Entry 7N4E (electron microscopy, 3.80 A resolution); this record covers chains 1 and F of the 9 polymer chains in the assembly.

# Chain 1
Molecule: 61-nt DNA strand
Sequence (61 nucleotides; each row starts with the number of its first residue):
     1 CTTATTGAAT AAAATTGGGT AAATTTGACA CTATAATGGG TTAATTCGCT CGTTGTGGTA
    61 G
Unresolved in the structure: 1-19, 45-48

# Chain F
Name: RNA polymerase sigma factor RpoD
Source organism: Escherichia coli
UniProtKB: Q0P6L9 (Q0P6L9_ECOLX); residues 1-613 here = UniProt positions 1-613
Chain sequence (613 residues; numbered 1 to 613; the number before each row is that of its first residue):
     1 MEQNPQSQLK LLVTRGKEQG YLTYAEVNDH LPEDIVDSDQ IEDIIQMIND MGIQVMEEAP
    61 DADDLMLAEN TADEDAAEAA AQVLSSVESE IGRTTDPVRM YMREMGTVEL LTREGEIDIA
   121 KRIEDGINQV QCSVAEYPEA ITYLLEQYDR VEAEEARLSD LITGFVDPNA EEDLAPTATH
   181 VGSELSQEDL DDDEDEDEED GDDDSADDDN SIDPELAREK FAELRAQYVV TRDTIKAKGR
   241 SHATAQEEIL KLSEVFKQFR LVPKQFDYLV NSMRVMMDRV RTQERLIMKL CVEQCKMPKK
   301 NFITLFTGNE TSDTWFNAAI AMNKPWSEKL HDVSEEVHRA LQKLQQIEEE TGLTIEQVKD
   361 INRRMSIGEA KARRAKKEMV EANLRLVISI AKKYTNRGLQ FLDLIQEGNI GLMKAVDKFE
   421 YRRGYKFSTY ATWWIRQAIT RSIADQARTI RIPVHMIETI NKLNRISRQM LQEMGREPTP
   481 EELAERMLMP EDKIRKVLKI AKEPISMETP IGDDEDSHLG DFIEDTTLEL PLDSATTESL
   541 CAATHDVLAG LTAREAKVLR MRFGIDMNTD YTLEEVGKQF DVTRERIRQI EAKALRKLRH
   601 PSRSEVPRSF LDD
Unresolved in the structure: 1-89, 166-214, 238-241, 502-613
Construct notes: engineered mutation Cys541 (Arg in Q0P6L9), Pro607 (Leu in Q0P6L9)

# Chain 1 / chain F interface
Contacting residue pairs - 36 pairs, chain 1 then chain F:
  DT26(1) - His455(F)  sugar contact
  DT26(1) - Arg495(F)  salt bridge to the phosphate
  DG27(1) - Arg451(F)  phosphate contact
  DG27(1) - Pro453(F)  phosphate contact
  DG27(1) - His455(F)  salt bridge to the phosphate
  DA28(1) - Arg451(F)  salt bridge to the phosphate
  DA28(1) - Pro453(F)  phosphate contact
  DC29(1) - Arg441(F)  salt bridge to the phosphate
  DC31(1) - Lys418(F)  salt bridge to the phosphate
  DC31(1) - Trp434(F)  phosphate contact
  DC31(1) - Gln437(F)  base contact
  DT32(1) - Tyr430(F)  phosphate contact
  DT32(1) - Trp433(F)  base contact
  DT32(1) - Trp434(F)  phosphate contact
  DT32(1) - Gln437(F)  base contact
  DA33(1) - Glu420(F)  base contact
  DA33(1) - Arg423(F)  hydrogen bond to the base
  DA33(1) - Tyr425(F)  base contact
  DA33(1) - Tyr430(F)  stacking on the base
  DT34(1) - Tyr425(F)  sugar contact
  DA35(1) - Tyr425(F)  phosphate contact
  DA35(1) - Lys426(F)  hydrogen bond to the phosphate
  DA35(1) - Thr429(F)  base contact
  DA36(1) - Lys426(F)  phosphate contact
  DA36(1) - Ser428(F)  base contact
  DA36(1) - Thr432(F)  hydrogen bond to the base
  DT37(1) - Leu110(F)  base contact
  DT37(1) - Arg385(F)  base contact
  DT37(1) - Ser389(F)  sugar contact
  DG38(1) - Met102(F)  base contact
  DG38(1) - Gly106(F)  base contact
  DG38(1) - Arg385(F)  hydrogen bond to the base
  DG39(1) - Asp96(F)  base contact
  DG39(1) - Val98(F)  base contact
  DG39(1) - Arg99(F)  base contact
  DG39(1) - Lys392(F)  phosphate contact
Also at the interface, not in a pair above, chain 1 (15 interface residues in all): DG40, DT41
Also at the interface, not in a pair above, chain F (34 interface residues in all): Met105, Leu111, Arg113, Leu386, Ile388, Phe401, Phe419, Arg436

# Summary
Chain 1 and chain F form an interface of 15 and 34 residues respectively, with 4 hydrogen bonds, 5 salt
bridges and 1 aromatic stacking contact. Among the polar pairs are DA33(1)-Arg423(F), DA36(1)-Thr432(F) and
DG38(1)-Arg385(F).
Here chain 1 is a 61-nt DNA strand and chain F is RNA polymerase sigma factor RpoD (Escherichia coli). Entry
7N4E (Escherichia coli sigma 70-dependent paused transcription elongation complex) was determined by electron
microscopy.
